9BDC - chains B and N of the 6 polymer chains in the assembly; structure by electron microscopy, 2.54 A resolution.

Chain B:
Protein: Transcription elongation factor, mitochondrial
Organism: Homo sapiens
UniProt: Q96QE5 (TEFM_HUMAN); residue numbers follow UniProt; this construct covers 146-360
Chain sequence (232 residues; each row starts with the number of its first residue):
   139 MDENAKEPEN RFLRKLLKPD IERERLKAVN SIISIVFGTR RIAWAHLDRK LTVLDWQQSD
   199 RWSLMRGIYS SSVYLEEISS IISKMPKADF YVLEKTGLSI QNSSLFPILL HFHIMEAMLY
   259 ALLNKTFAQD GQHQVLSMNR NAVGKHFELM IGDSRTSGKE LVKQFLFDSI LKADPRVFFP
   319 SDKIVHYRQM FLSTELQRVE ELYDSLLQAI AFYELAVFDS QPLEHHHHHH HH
Unresolved in the structure: 139-148, 306-312, 356-370
Construct notes: initiating methionine (139); expression tag (140-145, 361-370)

Chain N:
Molecule: Non-Template Strand DNA (NT27mt_+1T)
Sequence (34 nucleotides; each row starts with the number of its first residue; note: 5 numbers in that range are skipped by the numbering (no residue carries them; nothing is unmodelled there); a row labelled like -17A--17F holds insertion residues (, then the next letters in order); numbers below 1 keep their minus sign (DG-28 is residue -28)):
   -28 GGACATGGTG TA
-17A--17F ATTATT
   -11 TCGTCGCCAG ACGACC
Unresolved in the structure: -28 to -25, -17A to -17F, 4

How chain B and chain N interact:
Contacting residue pairs (11; chain B residue first):
  Arg149(B) with DG1(N), phosphate contact
  Met203(B) with DA-17(N), base contact
  Gly205(B) with DT-18(N), sugar contact; DA-17(N), phosphate contact
  Ile206(B) with DT-18(N), sugar contact
  Tyr207(B) with DA-17(N), hydrogen bond to the phosphate
  Gln239(B) with DC-10(N), phosphate contact
  Ser241(B) with DT-11(N), phosphate contact; DC-10(N), hydrogen bond to the phosphate
  Pro245(B) with DA-17(N), base contact
  Ile246(B) with DA-17(N), base contact
Also at the interface, not in a pair above, chain B (12 interface residues in all): Asn240, Ser242, Leu243
Also at the interface, not in a pair above, chain N (6 interface residues in all): DC0

Summary:
The interface between chain B and chain N involves 12 residues on one side and 6 on the other; the contacts
include 2 hydrogen bonds. Polar pairs include Tyr207(B)-DA-17(N) and Ser241(B)-DC-10(N).
Chain B is Transcription elongation factor, mitochondrial (Homo sapiens) and chain N is Non-Template Strand
DNA (NT27mt_+1T); the structure, Cryo-EM Structure of the TEFM-bound Human Mitochondrial Transcription
Substrate Rejection Complex, was determined by electron microscopy (same publication as 8U8U, 8U8V and 9BDD).
